PDB entry 3QXA | X-ray diffraction, 2.71 A resolution | chains B and C of the 3 polymer chains in the assembly

[Chain B]
Protein: HLA class II histocompatibility antigen, DRB1-1 beta chain
From: Homo sapiens
Reference sequence: P04229 (2B11_HUMAN); residues 1-190 here correspond to UniProt positions 30-219 (UniProt number = residue number + 29)
Chain sequence (190 residues; row label = number of the first residue in the row):
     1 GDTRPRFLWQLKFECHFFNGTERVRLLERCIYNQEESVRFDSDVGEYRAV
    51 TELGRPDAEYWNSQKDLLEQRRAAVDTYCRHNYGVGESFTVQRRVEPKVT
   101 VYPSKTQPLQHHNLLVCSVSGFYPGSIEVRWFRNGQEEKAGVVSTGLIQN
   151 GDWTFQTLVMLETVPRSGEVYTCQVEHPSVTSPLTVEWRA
Disulfide bonds: Cys15-Cys79, Cys117-Cys173

[Chain C]
Protein: HLA class II histocompatibility antigen gamma chain peptide
Notes: fragment: CLIP region
Reference sequence: P04233 (HG2A_HUMAN); residues 87-101 here correspond to UniProt positions 103-117 (UniProt number = residue number + 16)
Chain sequence (15 residues; each row starts with the number of its first residue):
    87 PVSKMRMATPLLMQA
Unresolved in the structure: 87

[How chain B and chain C interact]
Residue-residue contacts - 25 pairs, chain B then chain C:
  Trp9(B) - Met99(C)  hydrophobic
  Leu11(B) - Pro96(C)  hydrophobic
  Phe13(B) - Ala94(C)  hydrophobic
  Tyr47(B) - Leu97(C)
  Asp57(B) - Met99(C)
  Tyr60(B) - Leu98(C)
  Tyr60(B) - Gln100(C)
  Trp61(B) - Leu97(C)
  Trp61(B) - Leu98(C)  hydrogen bond (side chain-backbone)
  Leu67(B) - Leu97(C)  hydrophobic
  Arg71(B) - Thr95(C)  hydrogen bond (side chain-backbone)
  Arg71(B) - Leu97(C)
  Thr77(B) - Arg92(C)  hydrogen bond (backbone-side chain)
  Tyr78(B) - Arg92(C)
  Tyr78(B) - Met93(C)
  Tyr78(B) - Ala94(C)
  His81(B) - Val88(C)
  His81(B) - Lys90(C)  hydrogen bond (side chain-backbone)
  His81(B) - Arg92(C)  hydrogen bond
  Asn82(B) - Met91(C)
  Asn82(B) - Arg92(C)  hydrogen bond (side chain-backbone)
  Val85(B) - Val88(C)
  Val85(B) - Ser89(C)
  Val85(B) - Lys90(C)
  Val85(B) - Met91(C)  hydrophobic
Interface residues without a listed pair, chain B (15 interface residues in all): Gly86

[In short]
15 residues of chain B face 13 of chain C across their interface; the contacts include 6 hydrogen bonds. Among
the polar pairs are Trp61(B)-Leu98(C), Arg71(B)-Thr95(C) and Thr77(B)-Arg92(C).
Chain B is HLA class II histocompatibility antigen, DRB1-1 beta chain (Homo sapiens) and chain C is HLA class
II histocompatibility antigen gamma chain peptide; the structure, HLA-DR1 bound with CLIP peptide, was
determined by X-ray diffraction together with 3QXD from the same study.
